PDB entry 8X2L | electron microscopy, 2.99 A resolution | chains H and L of the 4 polymer chains in the assembly

[Chain H]
Name: 7D5 Fab heavy chain
Organism: Mus musculus
Notes: antibody fragment or engineered binder
Chain sequence (251 residues; numbered -22 to 228; the number before each row is that of its first residue; numbers below 1 keep their minus sign (Met-22 is residue -22)):
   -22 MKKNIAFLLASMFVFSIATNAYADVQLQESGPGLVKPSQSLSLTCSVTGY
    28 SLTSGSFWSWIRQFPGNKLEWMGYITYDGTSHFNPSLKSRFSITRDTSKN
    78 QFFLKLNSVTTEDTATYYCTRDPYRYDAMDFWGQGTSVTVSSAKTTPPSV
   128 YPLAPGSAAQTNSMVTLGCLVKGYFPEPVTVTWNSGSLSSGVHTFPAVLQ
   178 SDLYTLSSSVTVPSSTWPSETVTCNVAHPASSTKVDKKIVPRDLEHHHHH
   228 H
Not modelled in the structure: -22 to 0, 120-228
Disulfides: Cys22-Cys96

[Chain L]
Name: 7D5 Fab light chain
Organism: Mus musculus
Notes: antibody fragment or engineered binder
Chain sequence (236 residues; each row starts with the number of its first residue; numbers below 1 keep their minus sign (Met-22 is residue -22)):
   -22 MKKNIAFLLASMFVFSIATNAYADIQLTQTTSSLSASLGDRVTISCRASQ
    28 DISNYLNWYQQKPDGTVKLLIYYTSKLHSGVPSRFTASGSGRDYSLAISN
    78 LEQEDIATYFCQQVFSLPWTFGGGTKLEIKRADAAPTVSIFPPSSEQLTS
   128 GGASVVCFLNNFYPKDINVKWKIDGSERQNGVLNSWTDQDSKDSTYSMSS
   178 TLTLTKDEYERHNSYTCEATHKTSTSPIVKSFNRNE
Not modelled in the structure: -22 to 0, 108-213
Disulfides: Cys23-Cys88

[Chain H / chain L interface]
Residue-residue contacts (44; chain H residue first):
  Phe34(H) with Trp96(L), hydrophobic
  Ser36(H) with Trp96(L)
  Ile38(H) with Phe98(L), hydrophobic
  Gln40(H) with Gln38(L), hydrogen bond; Phe87(L)
  Asn44(H) with Phe87(L); Gly100(L)
  Leu46(H) with Phe87(L), hydrophobic; Phe98(L)
  Glu47(H) with Phe98(L)
  Trp48(H) with Leu94(L), hydrophobic; Pro95(L), hydrophobic; Trp96(L); Phe98(L)
  Tyr51(H) with Leu94(L); Trp96(L), hydrophobic
  Asn61(H) with Pro95(L)
  Pro62(H) with Pro95(L)
  Tyr95(H) with Gln38(L), hydrogen bond; Gly42(L), hydrogen bond (side chain-backbone)
  Asp99(H) with Trp96(L)
  Tyr101(H) with Leu46(L), hydrophobic; Tyr49(L); His55(L), hydrogen bond
  Tyr103(H) with Asn34(L), hydrogen bond (backbone-side chain); Tyr49(L), hydrophobic; Tyr50(L), hydrophobic; Lys53(L); Val91(L)
  Asp104(H) with Asn34(L); Val91(L); Trp96(L)
  Ala105(H) with Asn34(L); Tyr36(L); Leu46(L), hydrophobic; Tyr49(L), hydrophobic
  Met106(H) with Tyr36(L), hydrogen bond (backbone-side chain); Leu46(L); Gln89(L)
  Asp107(H) with Leu46(L); His55(L)
  Trp109(H) with Tyr36(L); Val44(L), hydrophobic; Phe98(L), hydrophobic
Interface residues without a listed pair, chain H (23 interface residues in all): His59, Arg102, Gln111
Interface residues without a listed pair, chain L (20 interface residues in all): Tyr32, Ser56

[Summary]
23 residues of chain H and 20 residues of chain L are in contact, with 6 hydrogen bonds. Polar contacts
include Gln40(H)-Gln38(L), Tyr95(H)-Gln38(L) and Tyr95(H)-Gly42(L).
Here chain H is 7D5 Fab heavy chain and chain L is 7D5 Fab light chain, both from Mus musculus. Entry 8X2L
(Structure of human phagocyte NADPH oxidase in the resting state in the presence of 2 mM ...) was determined
by electron microscopy.
